Entry 6X4W (electron microscopy, 3.80 A resolution); this record covers chains A and P of the 9 polymer chains in the assembly.

# Chain A
Name: Transcription-repair-coupling factor
Source organism: Escherichia coli
Notes: EC 3.6.4.-
UniProtKB: A0A024L3Y3 (A0A024L3Y3_ECOLX); residues 1-1148 here = UniProt positions 1-1148
Sequence (1148 residues; row label = number of the first residue in the row):
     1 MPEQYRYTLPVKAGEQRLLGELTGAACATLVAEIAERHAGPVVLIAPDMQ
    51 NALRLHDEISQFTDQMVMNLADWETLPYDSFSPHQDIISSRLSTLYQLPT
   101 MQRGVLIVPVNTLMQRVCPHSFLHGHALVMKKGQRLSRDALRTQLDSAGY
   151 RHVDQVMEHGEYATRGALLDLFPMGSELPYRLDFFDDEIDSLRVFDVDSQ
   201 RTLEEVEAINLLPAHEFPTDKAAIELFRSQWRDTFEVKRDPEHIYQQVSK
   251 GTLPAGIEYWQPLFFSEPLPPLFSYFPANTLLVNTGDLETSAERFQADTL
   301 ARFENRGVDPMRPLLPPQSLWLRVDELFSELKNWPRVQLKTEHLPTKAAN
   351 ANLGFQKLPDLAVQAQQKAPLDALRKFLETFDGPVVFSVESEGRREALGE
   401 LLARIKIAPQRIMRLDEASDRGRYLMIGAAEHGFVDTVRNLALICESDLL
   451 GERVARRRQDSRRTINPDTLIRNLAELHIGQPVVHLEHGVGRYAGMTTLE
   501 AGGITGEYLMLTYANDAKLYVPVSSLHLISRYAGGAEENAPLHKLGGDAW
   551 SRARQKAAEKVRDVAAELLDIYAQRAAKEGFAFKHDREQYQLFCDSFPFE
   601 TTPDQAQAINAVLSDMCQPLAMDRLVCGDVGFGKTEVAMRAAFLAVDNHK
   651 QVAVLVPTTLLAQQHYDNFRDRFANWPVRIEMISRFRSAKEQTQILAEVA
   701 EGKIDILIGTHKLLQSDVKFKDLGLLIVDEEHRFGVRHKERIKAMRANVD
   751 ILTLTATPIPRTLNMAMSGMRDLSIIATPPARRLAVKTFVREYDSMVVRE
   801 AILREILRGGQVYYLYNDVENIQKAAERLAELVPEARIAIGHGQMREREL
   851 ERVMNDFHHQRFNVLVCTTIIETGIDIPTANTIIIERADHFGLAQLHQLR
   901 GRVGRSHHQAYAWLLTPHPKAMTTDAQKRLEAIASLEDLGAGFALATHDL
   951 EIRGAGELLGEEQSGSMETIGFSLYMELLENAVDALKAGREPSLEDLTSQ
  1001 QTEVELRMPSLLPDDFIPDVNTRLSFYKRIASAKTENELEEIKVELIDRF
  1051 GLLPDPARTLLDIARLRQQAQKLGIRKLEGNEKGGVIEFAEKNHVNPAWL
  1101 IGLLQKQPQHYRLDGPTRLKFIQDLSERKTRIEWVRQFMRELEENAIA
Disordered / not traced: 1-3, 1148
Ligand contacts: ADP (adenosine-5'-diphosphate): Phe597, Phe599, Glu600, Thr601, Thr602, Gln605, Val630, Gly631, Phe632, Gly633, Lys634, Thr635, Glu636, Pro780

# Chain P
Molecule: 64-nt DNA strand
Sequence (64 nucleotides; each row starts with the number of its first residue):
     1 GGGTATTCGCCGCGTACCTCTCCTAGCCCGCAAGTATCCTATTCCTTGCA
    51 GCGGTGCCGTTGGG
Disordered / not traced: 56-64

# Interface between chain A and chain P
Contacting residue pairs (32):
  Ala365(A) - DC44(P)  phosphate contact
  Arg552(A) - DG30(P)  phosphate contact
  Ala553(A) - DC29(P)  sugar contact
  Ala553(A) - DG30(P)  phosphate contact
  Arg554(A) - DC29(P)  sugar contact
  Gln555(A) - DC29(P)  phosphate contact
  Lys556(A) - DC28(P)  phosphate contact
  Lys556(A) - DC29(P)  hydrogen bond to the phosphate
  Ala557(A) - DC29(P)  hydrogen bond to the phosphate
  Thr658(A) - DG34(P)  hydrogen bond to the phosphate
  Thr658(A) - DT35(P)  hydrogen bond to the phosphate
  Thr659(A) - DT35(P)  hydrogen bond to the phosphate
  Ser684(A) - DA36(P)  phosphate contact
  Arg685(A) - DT35(P)  salt bridge to the phosphate
  Arg685(A) - DA36(P)  salt bridge to the phosphate
  Thr710(A) - DT35(P)  hydrogen bond to the phosphate
  Thr710(A) - DA36(P)  hydrogen bond to the phosphate
  His711(A) - DT35(P)  sugar contact
  Lys712(A) - DT37(P)  salt bridge to the phosphate
  Gln715(A) - DA36(P)  hydrogen bond to the phosphate
  Gln715(A) - DT37(P)  phosphate contact
  Asn817(A) - DA32(P)  sugar contact
  Val819(A) - DA32(P)  phosphate contact
  His842(A) - DA33(P)  phosphate contact
  Gly843(A) - DA33(P)  hydrogen bond to the phosphate
  Gln844(A) - DA32(P)  phosphate contact
  Gln844(A) - DA33(P)  hydrogen bond to the phosphate
  Thr868(A) - DA32(P)  hydrogen bond to the phosphate
  Thr868(A) - DA33(P)  hydrogen bond to the phosphate
  Thr869(A) - DA33(P)  hydrogen bond to the sugar
  Ile870(A) - DG34(P)  phosphate contact
  Thr873(A) - DG34(P)  sugar contact
Also at the interface, not in a pair above, chain A (26 interface residues in all): Pro657, Asp818
Also at the interface, not in a pair above, chain P (11 interface residues in all): DC31

# Overview
26 residues of chain A and 11 residues of chain P are in contact, with 13 hydrogen bonds and 3 salt bridges.
Among the polar pairs are Thr869(A)-DA33(P), Lys556(A)-DC29(P) and Ala557(A)-DC29(P). Chain A binds ADP.
Chain A is Transcription-repair-coupling factor (Escherichia coli) and chain P is a 64-nt DNA strand; the
structure, Mfd-bound E.coli RNA polymerase elongation complex - III state, was determined by electron
microscopy (same publication as 6X26, 6X2F, 6X2N, 6X43, 6X4Y and 6X50).
